9E1O - chains C and J of the 11 polymer chains in the assembly; structure by electron microscopy, 3.30 A resolution.

Chain C:
Protein: Histone H2A type 1
From: Xenopus laevis
Reference sequence: P06897 (H2A1_XENLA); residues 0-129 here correspond to UniProt positions 1-130 (UniProt number = residue number + 1)
Amino-acid sequence (130 residues; each row starts with the number of its first residue; numbering starts at 0):
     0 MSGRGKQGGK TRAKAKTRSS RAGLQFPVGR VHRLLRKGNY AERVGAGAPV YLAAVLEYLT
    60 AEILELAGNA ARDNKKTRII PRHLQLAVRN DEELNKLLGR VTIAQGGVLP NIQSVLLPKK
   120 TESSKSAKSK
Unresolved in the structure: 0-9, 119-129
Differences from the reference sequence: conflict Arg99 (Gly100 in P06897), Ser123 (Ala124 in P06897)
Curated features (UniProtKB/Swiss-Prot):
  - modified residue: Ser1 (N-acetylserine), Lys5 (N6-(2-hydroxyisobutyryl)lysine), Lys9 (N6-(2-hydroxyisobutyryl)lysine), Lys36 (N6-(2-hydroxyisobutyryl)lysine), Lys74 (N6-(2-hydroxyisobutyryl)lysine), Lys75 (N6-(2-hydroxyisobutyryl)lysine), Lys95 (N6-(2-hydroxyisobutyryl)lysine), Gln104 (N5-methylglutamine), Lys118 (N6-(2-hydroxyisobutyryl)lysine)
  - cross-link (Glycyl lysine isopeptide (Lys-Gly)): Lys13 (interchain with G-Cter in ubiquitin), Lys15 (interchain with G-Cter in ubiquitin), Lys119 (interchain with G-Cter in ubiquitin)

Chain J:
Molecule: 152-nt DNA strand
From: Homo sapiens
Sequence (152 nucleotides; numbered -75 to 76; the number before each row is that of its first residue; numbers below 1 keep their minus sign (DC-75 is residue -75)):
   -75 CCCTGGAGAA TCCCGGTGCC GAGGCCGCTC AATTGGTCGT AGACAGCTCT AGCACCGCTT
   -15 AAACGCACGT ACGCGCTGTC CCCCGCGTTT TAACCGCCAA GGGGATTACT CCCTAGTCTC
    45 CAGGCACGTG TCAGATATAT ACATCCTGTG CA
Unresolved in the structure: -75, 76

How chain C and chain J interact:
Residue-residue contacts - 16 pairs, chain C then chain J:
  Arg11(C) with DA-44(J), base contact; DT-43(J), hydrogen bond to the sugar; DT-42(J), phosphate contact
  Ala12(C) with DT-42(J), hydrogen bond to the phosphate
  Lys13(C) with DT-43(J), phosphate contact
  Ala14(C) with DA-44(J), phosphate contact; DT-43(J), phosphate contact
  Lys15(C) with DA-44(J), hydrogen bond to the phosphate; DT-43(J), hydrogen bond to the phosphate
  Thr16(C) with DA-44(J), phosphate contact
  Arg17(C) with DA-44(J), salt bridge to the phosphate
  Arg20(C) with DT-43(J), salt bridge to the phosphate
  Gly28(C) with DA-44(J), phosphate contact
  Arg29(C) with DA-45(J), phosphate contact
  Arg32(C) with DA-45(J), salt bridge to the phosphate
  Arg77(C) with DG-55(J), sugar contact
Also at the interface, not in a pair above, chain C (13 interface residues in all): Arg42
Also at the interface, not in a pair above, chain J (8 interface residues in all): DA-54, DC-46, DT-36

Summary:
Chain C and chain J form an interface of 13 and 8 residues respectively, with 4 hydrogen bonds and 3 salt
bridges. Polar contacts include Arg11(C)-DT-43(J), Ala12(C)-DT-42(J) and Lys15(C)-DA-44(J).
Here chain C is Histone H2A type 1 (Xenopus laevis) and chain J is a 152-nt DNA strand (Homo sapiens). Entry
9E1O (Snf2h bound nucleosome complex - ClassB1) was determined by electron microscopy (same publication as
9E1L, 9E1M, 9E1N, 9E1P, 9E1Q, 9E1R and 4 further entries).
